8ABB - chains C and A of the 20 polymer chains in the assembly; structure by electron microscopy, 3.20 A resolution.

[Chain C]
Name: Cytochrome b
Organism: Yarrowia lipolytica
Reference sequence: Q9B6D0 (CYB_YARLI); numbering as in UniProt (aligned over 1-385)
Amino-acid sequence (385 residues; numbered 1 to 385; the number before each row is that of its first residue):
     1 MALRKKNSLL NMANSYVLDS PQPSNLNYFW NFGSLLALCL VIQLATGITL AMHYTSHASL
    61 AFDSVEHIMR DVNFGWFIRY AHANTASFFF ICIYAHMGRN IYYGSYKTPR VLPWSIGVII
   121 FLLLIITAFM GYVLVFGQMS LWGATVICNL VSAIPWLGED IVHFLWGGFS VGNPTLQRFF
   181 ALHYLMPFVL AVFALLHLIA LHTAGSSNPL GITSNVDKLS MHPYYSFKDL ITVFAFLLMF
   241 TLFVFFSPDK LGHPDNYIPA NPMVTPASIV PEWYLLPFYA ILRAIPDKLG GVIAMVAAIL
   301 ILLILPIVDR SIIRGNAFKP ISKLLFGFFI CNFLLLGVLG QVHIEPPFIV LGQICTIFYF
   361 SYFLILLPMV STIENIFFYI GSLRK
Unresolved in the structure: 384-385
UniProt features mapped onto this chain:
  - binding site (heme b): His82, His96, His183, His197
  - binding site (a ubiquinone): His202

[Chain A]
Name: YALI0A14806p
Organism: Yarrowia lipolytica
Reference sequence: Q6CGY9 (Q6CGY9_YARLI); residue numbers follow UniProt; this construct covers 1-474
Amino-acid sequence (474 residues; row label = number of the first residue in the row):
     1 MNSLLRLPAL KRGVFTMSKR GLATTVSPKT RTSNLKNGLT IASESNPLVQ TATVGVWIDA
    61 GSRNENAYNN GTAHFFEHLA FKGTDKRSQH QLELDIENMG GHLNAYTSRE STVYYAKSFK
   121 DDVPKSVEIL ADILQHSKLA ESAIDREREV ITRELEEVNK QYEEVVFDHL HATAFMNQPL
   181 GRTILGPREN IQTITNTELR KFITENYTAD RMVLVGAGAV DHDALVELAE KYFSHLPSSQ
   241 SPVPLGTPRS SGEDANQNPI PNFVGSEVRL RDDTMPVAHI AIAVEGVSWT SEDYYTALVA
   301 QAIIGNYDRA VGTSRHQGSR LSNIVSENNL ANSFQSFSTS YSDTGLWGIY LTSENTTQID
   361 DLVHFTLKEW NRLSTSVSNL QVERAKSQLK AGLLLSLDGT TYVAEDIGRQ LTTLGRRVTP
   421 AEVEAKLEAV TEHDVRAWAQ KTLYDKDIAL VGLGPIEGLY DYNRIRNDMS MMRW
Unresolved in the structure: 1-25, 249-259

[How chain C and chain A interact]
Residue-residue contacts (24):
  Met1(C) with Asn328(A); Gln358(A); Asp361(A); Phe365(A)
  Ala2(C) with Asp361(A), hydrogen bond (backbone-side chain); His364(A); Phe365(A)
  Arg4(C) with Asp360(A), salt bridge; Tyr460(A), hydrogen bond; Arg464(A)
  Lys5(C) with Thr357(A); Asp360(A), salt bridge; Asp361(A), salt bridge
  Leu18(C) with Arg464(A)
  Asp19(C) with Tyr460(A), hydrogen bond; Arg464(A), salt bridge
  Leu219(C) with Asp461(A)
  Ser220(C) with Tyr460(A); Asp461(A); Arg464(A), hydrogen bond
  His222(C) with Arg464(A)
  Pro223(C) with Arg464(A)
  Tyr224(C) with Asp461(A), hydrogen bond; Asn463(A), hydrogen bond
Interface residues without a listed pair, chain C (13 interface residues in all): Asn215, Val216
Interface residues without a listed pair, chain A (14 interface residues in all): Arg271, Glu457, Tyr462

[In short]
The interface between chain C and chain A involves 13 residues on one side and 14 on the other; the contacts
include 6 hydrogen bonds and 4 salt bridges. Among the polar pairs are Arg4(C)-Asp360(A), Lys5(C)-Asp360(A)
and Lys5(C)-Asp361(A).
Chain C is Cytochrome b and chain A is YALI0A14806p, both from Yarrowia lipolytica; the structure, Complex
III2 from Yarrowia lipolytica, ascorbate-reduced, c-position, was determined by electron microscopy together
with 8AB6, 8AB7, 8AB8, 8AB9, 8ABA, 8ABE and 11 further entries from the same study.
